6RWM - chains F and S of the 16 polymer chains in the assembly; structure by electron microscopy, 2.81 A resolution.

== Chain F ==
Name: Pol protein
Source organism: Simian immunodeficiency virus
Notes: engineered mutation(s): S119D
UniProtKB: E1ANT8 (E1ANT8_SIV); residues 1-289 here correspond to UniProt positions 735-1023 (UniProt number = residue number + 734)
Chain sequence (290 residues; each row starts with the number of its first residue; numbering starts at 0):
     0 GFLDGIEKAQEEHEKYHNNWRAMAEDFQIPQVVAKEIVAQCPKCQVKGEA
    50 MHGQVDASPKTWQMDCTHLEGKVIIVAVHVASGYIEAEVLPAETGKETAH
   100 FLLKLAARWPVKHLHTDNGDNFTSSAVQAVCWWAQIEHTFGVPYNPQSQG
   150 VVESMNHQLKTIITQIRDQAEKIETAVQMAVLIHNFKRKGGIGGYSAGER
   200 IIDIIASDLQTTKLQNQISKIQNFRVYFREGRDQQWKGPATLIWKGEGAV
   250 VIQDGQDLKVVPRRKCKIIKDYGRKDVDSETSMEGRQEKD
Not modelled in the structure: 0-202, 272-289
Sequence notes: expression tag (0); conflict Asp119 (Ala853 in E1ANT8)
What the authors report for this chain:
  - catalytic residues: Asp64, Asp116, Glu152
  - binding site for Bictegravir: Asn117, Gly118

== Chain S ==
Molecule: 33-nt DNA strand
Source organism: Simian immunodeficiency virus
Sequence (33 nucleotides; row label = number of the first residue in the row):
     1 AACTGGTAGAGATTTTTCTTAGCCTTCTAGAAC
Not modelled in the structure: 24-33

== Interface between chain F and chain S ==
Pairs across the interface (12; chain F residue first):
  Trp243(F) - DA1(S)  sugar contact
  Trp243(F) - DA2(S)  base contact
  Trp243(F) - DC3(S)  base contact
  Glu246(F) - DC3(S)  base contact
  Glu246(F) - DT4(S)  base contact
  Gly247(F) - DT4(S)  sugar contact
  Ala248(F) - DC3(S)  sugar contact
  Val250(F) - DA1(S)  phosphate contact
  Val250(F) - DA2(S)  phosphate contact
  Leu257(F) - DA1(S)  phosphate contact
  Val259(F) - DC3(S)  sugar contact
  Arg263(F) - DG5(S)  salt bridge to the phosphate
Interface residues without a listed pair, chain F (11 interface residues in all): Ile242, Gly245, Pro261

== In short ==
Chain F and chain S form an interface of 11 and 5 residues respectively; the contacts include 1 salt bridge.
Its one salt-bridged contact is Arg263(F)-DG5(S). From the paper: catalytic residues Asp64(F), Asp116(F) and
Glu152(F); a binding site for Bictegravir at Asn117(F) and Gly118(F).
Chain F is Pol protein and chain S is a 33-nt DNA strand, both from Simian immunodeficiency virus; the
structure, SIVrcm intasome in complex with bictegravir, was determined by electron microscopy (same
publication as 6RWL, 6RWN and 6RWO).
